3IGC - chains A and D of the 4 polymer chains in the assembly; structure by X-ray diffraction, 2.10 A resolution.

Chain A:
Protein: DNA topoisomerase 1
Source organism: Variola virus
Notes: EC 5.99.1.2
Reference sequence: P32989 (TOP1_VARV); numbering as in UniProt (aligned over 1-314)
Sequence (314 residues; row label = number of the first residue in the row):
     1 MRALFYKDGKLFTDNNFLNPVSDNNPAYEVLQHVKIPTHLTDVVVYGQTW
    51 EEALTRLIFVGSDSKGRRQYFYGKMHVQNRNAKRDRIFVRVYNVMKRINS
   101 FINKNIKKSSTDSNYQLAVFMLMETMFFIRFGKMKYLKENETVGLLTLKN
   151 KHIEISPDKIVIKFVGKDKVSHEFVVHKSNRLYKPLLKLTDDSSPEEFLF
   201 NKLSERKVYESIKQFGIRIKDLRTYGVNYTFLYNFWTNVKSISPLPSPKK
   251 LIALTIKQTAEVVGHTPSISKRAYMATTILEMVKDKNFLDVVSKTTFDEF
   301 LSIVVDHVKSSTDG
Disordered / not traced: 314
Construct notes: engineered mutation Ser100 (Cys in P32989), Ser211 (Cys in P32989)
From the paper describing this entry:
  - binding site for the 16-nt DNA strand (chain D): Lys35, His39, Asp168, Lys249, Ala253, Lys271
  - binding site for the 5-nt DNA strand: Arg130, Lys167, Asp168, Thr266, Ile269, Arg272
  - specificity-determining residues: Ile269, Arg272 (proposed by the authors, not directly observed)
  - binding site for the 11-nt DNA strand: Lys167, Lys250
  - binding site for vanadate: Arg130, Arg223, His265, Tyr274
  - catalytic residues: Arg130, Lys167, Arg223, His265, Tyr274
  - contacts within the chain: Arg223-Tyr274 (hydrogen bond), His265-Ser270 (hydrogen bond)
  - catalytic residues: Asp168 (proposed by the authors, not directly observed)
  - mutagenesis - D168A (13-fold): increased catalytic activity (cleavage of suicide substrates) (citing earlier work)
  - mutagenesis - D168A (5-fold): increased catalytic activity on ligation (citing earlier work)
  - mutagenesis - D168A: decreased catalytic activity on supercoiled plasmid substrates (citing earlier work)
  - mutagenesis - D168A: increased binding to DNA (citing earlier work)

Chain D:
Molecule: 16-nt DNA strand
Sequence (16 nucleotides; row label = number of the first residue in the row):
   517 CGGAATAAGGGCGACA

Interface between chain A and chain D:
Contacting residue pairs (33):
  Lys35(A) with DA521(D), salt bridge to the phosphate
  Pro37(A) with DT522(D), phosphate contact
  His39(A) with DT522(D), salt bridge to the phosphate
  Lys65(A) with DA524(D), salt bridge to the phosphate
  Arg67(A) with DA523(D), sugar contact; DA524(D), salt bridge to the phosphate
  Gln69(A) with DA524(D), hydrogen bond to the base
  Arg130(A) with DG526(D), phosphate contact
  Phe131(A) with DG526(D), hydrogen bond to the phosphate; DG527(D), phosphate contact
  Gly132(A) with DG526(D), hydrogen bond to the phosphate
  Lys133(A) with DG526(D), hydrogen bond to the phosphate; DG527(D), hydrogen bond to the base; DC528(D), base contact
  Tyr136(A) with DG525(D), hydrogen bond to the base; DG526(D), hydrogen bond to the base
  Asn140(A) with DA524(D), sugar contact; DG525(D), hydrogen bond to the phosphate
  Thr142(A) with DG525(D), hydrogen bond to the phosphate
  Lys167(A) with DG525(D), sugar contact
  Asp168(A) with DA524(D), sugar contact; DG525(D), hydrogen bond to the phosphate
  Arg206(A) with DA530(D), base contact
  Tyr209(A) with DG527(D), base contact; DC528(D), base contact
  Arg218(A) with DG527(D), phosphate contact; DC528(D), phosphate contact
  Ile219(A) with DG527(D), hydrogen bond to the phosphate
  Lys220(A) with DG526(D), phosphate contact; DG527(D), hydrogen bond to the phosphate
  Lys271(A) with DC517(D), sugar contact; DG518(D), salt bridge to the phosphate
  Arg272(A) with DA520(D), base contact
Also at the interface, not in a pair above, chain A (25 interface residues in all): Asp63, Ser64, Phe71
Interface features reported in the paper:
  - interface residues, chain A: Lys35(A), His39(A), Asp168(A), Lys271(A)

Overview:
Chain A and chain D form an interface of 25 and 12 residues respectively, with 12 hydrogen bonds and 5 salt
bridges. Polar pairs include Gln69(A)-DA524(D), Lys133(A)-DG527(D) and Tyr136(A)-DG525(D). The paper reports
catalytic residues Arg130(A), Lys167(A) and Arg223(A) among others; D168A of chain A increases catalytic
activity (cleavage of suicide substrates).
Chain A is DNA topoisomerase 1 (Variola virus) and chain D is a 16-nt DNA strand; the structure, Smallpox
virus topoisomerase-DNA transition state, was determined by X-ray diffraction.
